Entry 3L71 (X-ray diffraction, 2.84 A resolution); this record covers chains D and H of the 20 polymer chains in the assembly.

[Chain D]
Molecule: Mitochondrial cytochrome c1, heme protein
From: Gallus gallus
Notes: EC 1.10.2.2
UniProtKB: D0VX26 (D0VX26_CHICK); residues 1-241 here = UniProt positions 1-241
Chain sequence (241 residues; each row starts with the number of its first residue):
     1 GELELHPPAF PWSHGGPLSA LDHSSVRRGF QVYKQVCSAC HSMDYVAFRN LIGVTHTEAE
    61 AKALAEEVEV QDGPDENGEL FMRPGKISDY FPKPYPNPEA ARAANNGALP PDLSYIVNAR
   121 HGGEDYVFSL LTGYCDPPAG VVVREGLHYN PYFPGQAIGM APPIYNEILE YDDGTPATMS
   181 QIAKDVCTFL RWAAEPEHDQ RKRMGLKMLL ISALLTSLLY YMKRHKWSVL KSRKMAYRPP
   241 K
Ion coordination: heme c Fe: His41, Met160
Small-molecule neighbours: heme c (HEC): Val32, Val36, Cys37, Ala39, Cys40, His41, Asn105, Ala108, Leu109, Pro110, Pro111, Leu113, Ile116, Arg120, Tyr126, Val127, Leu130, Leu131, Phe153, Ile158, Gly159, Met160, Pro163, Ile164, Val186, Leu190

[Chain H]
Molecule: Mitochondrial ubiquinol-cytochrome c reductase 11 kda protein, complex iii subunit viii
From: Gallus gallus
Notes: EC 1.10.2.2
UniProtKB: D0VX28 (D0VX28_CHICK); residues 2-78 here correspond to UniProt positions 1-77 (UniProt number = residue number - 1)
Chain sequence (77 residues; numbered 2 to 78; the number before each row is that of its first residue):
     2 LRGSGEEEEE ELVDPLTTIR EHCEQTEKCV KARERLELCD ARVSSRSHTE EQCTEELFDF
    62 LHARDHCVAH KLFNKLK
Unresolved in the structure: 2-8
Disulfides: Cys24-Cys68, Cys40-Cys54

[How chain D and chain H interact]
Contacting residue pairs (49):
  Leu3(D) - Phe59(H)
  Glu4(D) - Phe59(H)
  Leu5(D) - Phe59(H)
  Leu5(D) - Leu62(H)  hydrophobic
  Leu5(D) - His63(H)
  Pro8(D) - Asp66(H)
  Pro8(D) - Ala70(H)  hydrophobic
  Phe10(D) - Ala70(H)  hydrophobic
  Phe10(D) - Phe74(H)  hydrophobic
  Pro11(D) - Ala70(H)
  Pro11(D) - Phe74(H)
  Trp12(D) - Phe74(H)  hydrophobic
  Arg28(D) - Lys78(H)  hydrogen bond (side chain-backbone)
  Phe128(D) - Leu73(H)  hydrophobic
  Phe128(D) - Phe74(H)  hydrophobic
  Thr132(D) - Leu17(H)
  Thr132(D) - Arg21(H)  hydrogen bond (backbone-side chain)
  Pro138(D) - Thr55(H)
  Pro138(D) - Leu58(H)
  Ala139(D) - Asp41(H)
  Ala139(D) - Val44(H)  hydrophobic
  Ala139(D) - Gln53(H)
  Ala139(D) - Cys54(H)  hydrogen bond (backbone-backbone)
  Gly140(D) - Val44(H)
  Gly140(D) - Glu52(H)
  Gly140(D) - Gln53(H)  hydrogen bond (backbone-side chain)
  Val141(D) - Gln53(H)
  Val141(D) - Thr55(H)
  Pro151(D) - Phe59(H)  hydrophobic
  Pro151(D) - Leu62(H)  hydrophobic
  Tyr152(D) - Asp66(H)  hydrogen bond
  Gln156(D) - Phe59(H)
  Asn166(D) - Asp15(H)
  Glu167(D) - Leu13(H)
  Gly174(D) - Lys78(H)
  Thr175(D) - Lys78(H)
  Thr178(D) - Leu13(H)
  Thr178(D) - Val14(H)
  Thr178(D) - Asp15(H)
  Thr178(D) - Leu77(H)
  Met179(D) - Asp15(H)  hydrogen bond (backbone-side chain)
  Ser180(D) - Asp15(H)  hydrogen bond
  Ser180(D) - Leu17(H)
  Ser180(D) - Leu77(H)
  Gln181(D) - Leu77(H)
  Gln181(D) - Lys78(H)  hydrogen bond (side chain-backbone)
  Lys184(D) - Phe74(H)
  Lys184(D) - Lys78(H)  hydrogen bond (side chain-backbone)
  Asp185(D) - Lys78(H)
Interface residues without a listed pair, chain D (33 interface residues in all): His6, Ala9, Asp22, Tyr149, Pro176, Ala177
Interface residues without a listed pair, chain H (25 interface residues in all): Pro16, Ser45, Glu56, His67

[In short]
Chain D and chain H form an interface of 33 and 25 residues respectively; the contacts include 9 hydrogen
bonds. Polar pairs include Arg28(D)-Lys78(H), Thr132(D)-Arg21(H) and Gly140(D)-Gln53(H). Bound to chain D:
heme c. His41(D) and Met160(D) coordinate a heme c Fe ion.
Chain D is Mitochondrial cytochrome c1, heme protein and chain H is Mitochondrial ubiquinol-cytochrome c
reductase 11 kda protein, complex iii subunit viii, both from Gallus gallus; the structure, Cytochrome BC1
complex from chicken with azoxystrobin bound, was determined by X-ray diffraction.
